6F2S - chains B and F of the 22 polymer chains in the assembly; structure by electron microscopy, 3.30 A resolution.

# Chain B (and F)
Molecule: Capsid protein
Organism: Ageratum yellow vein virus
Notes: chain F of this document is another copy of the same molecule, construct and numbering; everything in this record applies to it too
Reference sequence: W5RUR4 (W5RUR4_9GEMI); numbering as in UniProt (aligned over 63-257)
Amino-acid sequence (195 residues; each row starts with the number of its first residue):
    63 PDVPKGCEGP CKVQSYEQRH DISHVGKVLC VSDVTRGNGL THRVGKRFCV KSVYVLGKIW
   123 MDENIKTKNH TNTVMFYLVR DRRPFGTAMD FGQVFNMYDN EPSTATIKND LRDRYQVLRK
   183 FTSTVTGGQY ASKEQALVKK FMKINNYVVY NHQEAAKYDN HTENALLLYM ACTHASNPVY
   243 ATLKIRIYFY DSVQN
What the authors report for this chain:
  - binding site for ssDNA loop: S114, Y116, R142, R144, R174, F203, R248, Y250

# Interface between chain B and chain F
Pairs across the interface (42; chain B residue first):
  N131(B) with K128(F), hydrogen bond (backbone-side chain); G190(F), hydrogen bond (side chain-backbone); Q191(F), hydrogen bond (side chain-backbone); Y192(F); S194(F)
  H132(B) with K128(F); E196(F)
  T133(B) with S194(F); K195(F); E196(F); Q197(F), hydrogen bond (backbone-side chain)
  N134(B) with Q197(F)
  T135(B) with L199(F)
  M137(B) with L199(F), hydrophobic
  N158(B) with E79(F), hydrogen bond; K246(F), hydrogen bond (backbone-side chain); R248(F)
  M159(B) with E79(F); K246(F)
  Y160(B) with E79(F), hydrogen bond (backbone-side chain); Q80(F); R81(F)
  E163(B) with K120(F), salt bridge
  S165(B) with G119(F); K120(F)
  T166(B) with G119(F); T244(F); K246(F), hydrogen bond (backbone-side chain)
  A167(B) with L118(F)
  T168(B) with L118(F); K246(F), hydrogen bond; R248(F), hydrogen bond
  R174(B) with V75(F); R248(F)
  K182(B) with Y116(F)
  T184(B) with L199(F)
  G190(B) with Y192(F)
  Q191(B) with Y192(F), hydrogen bond (backbone-backbone)
  Y192(B) with Y192(F), hydrophobic
  T235(B) with K120(F); Q197(F)
  H236(B) with E196(F), salt bridge
Other interface residues (no listed pair), chain B (24 interface residues in all): I169, A193
Other interface residues (no listed pair), chain F (24 interface residues in all): E125, A193, K201, L245

# In short
The chain B/chain F interface involves 24 residues from each chain, with 11 hydrogen bonds and 2 salt bridges.
Polar pairs include E163(B)-K120(F), H236(B)-E196(F) and N131(B)-K128(F). The paper reports a binding site for
ssDNA loop at S114(B), Y116(B) and R142(B) among others.
Both chains are Capsid protein (Ageratum yellow vein virus). Entry 6F2S (CryoEM structure of Ageratum Yellow
Vein virus (AYVV)) was determined by electron microscopy.
